PDB entry 7ZPR | electron microscopy, 3.56 A resolution | chains A and L of the 12 polymer chains in the assembly

# Chain A (and L)
Protein: Ktr system potassium uptake protein A
Organism: Vibrio alginolyticus
Notes: chain L of this document is another copy of the same molecule, construct and numbering; everything in this record applies to it too
UniProt: O87952 (KTRA_VIBAL); residues 1-220 here = UniProt positions 1-220
Amino-acid sequence (220 residues; row label = number of the first residue in the row):
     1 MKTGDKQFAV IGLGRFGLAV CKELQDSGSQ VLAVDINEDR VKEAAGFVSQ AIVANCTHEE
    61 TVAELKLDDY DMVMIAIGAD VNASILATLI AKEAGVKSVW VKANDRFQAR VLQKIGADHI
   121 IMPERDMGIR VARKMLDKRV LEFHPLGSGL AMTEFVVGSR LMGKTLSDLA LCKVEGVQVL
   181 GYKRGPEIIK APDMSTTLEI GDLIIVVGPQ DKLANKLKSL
Unresolved in the structure: 1-5, 138-220 (chain L: 1-5, 139-220)
UniProt features mapped onto this chain:
  - binding site (ATP): R15, D35 to N37, N55, C56, I77 to A79, K102 to N104, E124
Ligand contacts: ADP (adenosine-5'-diphosphate): I11, G12, L13, G14, R15, V34, D35, I36, N37, R40, A54, N55, C56, T57, A76, I77, G78, A79, A83

# Chain A / chain L interface
Residue-residue contacts - 64 pairs, chain A then chain L:
  K6(A) with M135(L); L136(L), hydrogen bond (side chain-backbone)
  F8(A) with M135(L), hydrophobic
  R15(A) with N104(L), hydrogen bond (side chain-backbone); E124(L), salt bridge
  F16(A) with E124(L); M127(L); G128(L); V131(L), hydrophobic
  A19(A) with R125(L); G128(L)
  V20(A) with G128(L); A132(L); M135(L), hydrophobic
  E23(A) with A132(L)
  L24(A) with A132(L); L136(L), hydrophobic
  S27(A) with L136(L)
  M72(A) with M135(L); K138(L)
  M74(A) with V131(L), hydrophobic; M135(L), hydrophobic
  W100(A) with V131(L), hydrophobic; K134(L); K138(L)
  K102(A) with E124(L), salt bridge
  N104(A) with R15(L), hydrogen bond (backbone-side chain)
  H119(A) with K138(L)
  I121(A) with M127(L), hydrophobic; V131(L), hydrophobic
  P123(A) with P123(L); E124(L)
  E124(A) with R15(L), salt bridge; F16(L); K102(L); P123(L)
  R125(A) with A19(L)
  D126(A) with M127(L)
  M127(A) with F16(L); I121(L), hydrophobic; P123(L), hydrophobic; D126(L)
  G128(A) with F16(L); A19(L); V20(L)
  I129(A) with E23(L)
  R130(A) with R130(L)
  V131(A) with F16(L), hydrophobic; W100(L), hydrophobic; I121(L), hydrophobic
  A132(A) with V20(L); E23(L); L24(L)
  R133(A) with E23(L), salt bridge
  K134(A) with W100(L)
  M135(A) with F8(L); V20(L), hydrophobic; L24(L), hydrophobic; M72(L), hydrophobic; W100(L), hydrophobic
  L136(A) with F8(L), hydrophobic; L24(L), hydrophobic; S27(L); S29(L)
Also at the interface, not in a pair above, chain A (31 interface residues in all): S29
Also at the interface, not in a pair above, chain L (29 interface residues in all): M74, I129

# In short
31 residues of chain A and 29 residues of chain L are in contact; the contacts include 3 hydrogen bonds and 4
salt bridges. Polar pairs include R15(A)-E124(L), K102(A)-E124(L) and R133(A)-E23(L). Ligands of chain A: ADP.
From UniProt: 13 ATP-binding residues on chain A.
Both chains are Ktr system potassium uptake protein A (Vibrio alginolyticus). Entry 7ZPR (KtrAB complex with
N-terminal deletion of KtrB 1-19) was determined by electron microscopy.
